6H6E - chains A and F of the 6 polymer chains in the assembly; structure by electron microscopy, 3.95 A resolution.

Chain A:
Name: TcdA1
From: Photorhabdus luminescens
Reference sequence: Q9RN43 (Q9RN43_PHOLU); residue numbers follow UniProt; this construct covers 1-2516
Sequence (2516 residues; row label = number of the first residue in the row):
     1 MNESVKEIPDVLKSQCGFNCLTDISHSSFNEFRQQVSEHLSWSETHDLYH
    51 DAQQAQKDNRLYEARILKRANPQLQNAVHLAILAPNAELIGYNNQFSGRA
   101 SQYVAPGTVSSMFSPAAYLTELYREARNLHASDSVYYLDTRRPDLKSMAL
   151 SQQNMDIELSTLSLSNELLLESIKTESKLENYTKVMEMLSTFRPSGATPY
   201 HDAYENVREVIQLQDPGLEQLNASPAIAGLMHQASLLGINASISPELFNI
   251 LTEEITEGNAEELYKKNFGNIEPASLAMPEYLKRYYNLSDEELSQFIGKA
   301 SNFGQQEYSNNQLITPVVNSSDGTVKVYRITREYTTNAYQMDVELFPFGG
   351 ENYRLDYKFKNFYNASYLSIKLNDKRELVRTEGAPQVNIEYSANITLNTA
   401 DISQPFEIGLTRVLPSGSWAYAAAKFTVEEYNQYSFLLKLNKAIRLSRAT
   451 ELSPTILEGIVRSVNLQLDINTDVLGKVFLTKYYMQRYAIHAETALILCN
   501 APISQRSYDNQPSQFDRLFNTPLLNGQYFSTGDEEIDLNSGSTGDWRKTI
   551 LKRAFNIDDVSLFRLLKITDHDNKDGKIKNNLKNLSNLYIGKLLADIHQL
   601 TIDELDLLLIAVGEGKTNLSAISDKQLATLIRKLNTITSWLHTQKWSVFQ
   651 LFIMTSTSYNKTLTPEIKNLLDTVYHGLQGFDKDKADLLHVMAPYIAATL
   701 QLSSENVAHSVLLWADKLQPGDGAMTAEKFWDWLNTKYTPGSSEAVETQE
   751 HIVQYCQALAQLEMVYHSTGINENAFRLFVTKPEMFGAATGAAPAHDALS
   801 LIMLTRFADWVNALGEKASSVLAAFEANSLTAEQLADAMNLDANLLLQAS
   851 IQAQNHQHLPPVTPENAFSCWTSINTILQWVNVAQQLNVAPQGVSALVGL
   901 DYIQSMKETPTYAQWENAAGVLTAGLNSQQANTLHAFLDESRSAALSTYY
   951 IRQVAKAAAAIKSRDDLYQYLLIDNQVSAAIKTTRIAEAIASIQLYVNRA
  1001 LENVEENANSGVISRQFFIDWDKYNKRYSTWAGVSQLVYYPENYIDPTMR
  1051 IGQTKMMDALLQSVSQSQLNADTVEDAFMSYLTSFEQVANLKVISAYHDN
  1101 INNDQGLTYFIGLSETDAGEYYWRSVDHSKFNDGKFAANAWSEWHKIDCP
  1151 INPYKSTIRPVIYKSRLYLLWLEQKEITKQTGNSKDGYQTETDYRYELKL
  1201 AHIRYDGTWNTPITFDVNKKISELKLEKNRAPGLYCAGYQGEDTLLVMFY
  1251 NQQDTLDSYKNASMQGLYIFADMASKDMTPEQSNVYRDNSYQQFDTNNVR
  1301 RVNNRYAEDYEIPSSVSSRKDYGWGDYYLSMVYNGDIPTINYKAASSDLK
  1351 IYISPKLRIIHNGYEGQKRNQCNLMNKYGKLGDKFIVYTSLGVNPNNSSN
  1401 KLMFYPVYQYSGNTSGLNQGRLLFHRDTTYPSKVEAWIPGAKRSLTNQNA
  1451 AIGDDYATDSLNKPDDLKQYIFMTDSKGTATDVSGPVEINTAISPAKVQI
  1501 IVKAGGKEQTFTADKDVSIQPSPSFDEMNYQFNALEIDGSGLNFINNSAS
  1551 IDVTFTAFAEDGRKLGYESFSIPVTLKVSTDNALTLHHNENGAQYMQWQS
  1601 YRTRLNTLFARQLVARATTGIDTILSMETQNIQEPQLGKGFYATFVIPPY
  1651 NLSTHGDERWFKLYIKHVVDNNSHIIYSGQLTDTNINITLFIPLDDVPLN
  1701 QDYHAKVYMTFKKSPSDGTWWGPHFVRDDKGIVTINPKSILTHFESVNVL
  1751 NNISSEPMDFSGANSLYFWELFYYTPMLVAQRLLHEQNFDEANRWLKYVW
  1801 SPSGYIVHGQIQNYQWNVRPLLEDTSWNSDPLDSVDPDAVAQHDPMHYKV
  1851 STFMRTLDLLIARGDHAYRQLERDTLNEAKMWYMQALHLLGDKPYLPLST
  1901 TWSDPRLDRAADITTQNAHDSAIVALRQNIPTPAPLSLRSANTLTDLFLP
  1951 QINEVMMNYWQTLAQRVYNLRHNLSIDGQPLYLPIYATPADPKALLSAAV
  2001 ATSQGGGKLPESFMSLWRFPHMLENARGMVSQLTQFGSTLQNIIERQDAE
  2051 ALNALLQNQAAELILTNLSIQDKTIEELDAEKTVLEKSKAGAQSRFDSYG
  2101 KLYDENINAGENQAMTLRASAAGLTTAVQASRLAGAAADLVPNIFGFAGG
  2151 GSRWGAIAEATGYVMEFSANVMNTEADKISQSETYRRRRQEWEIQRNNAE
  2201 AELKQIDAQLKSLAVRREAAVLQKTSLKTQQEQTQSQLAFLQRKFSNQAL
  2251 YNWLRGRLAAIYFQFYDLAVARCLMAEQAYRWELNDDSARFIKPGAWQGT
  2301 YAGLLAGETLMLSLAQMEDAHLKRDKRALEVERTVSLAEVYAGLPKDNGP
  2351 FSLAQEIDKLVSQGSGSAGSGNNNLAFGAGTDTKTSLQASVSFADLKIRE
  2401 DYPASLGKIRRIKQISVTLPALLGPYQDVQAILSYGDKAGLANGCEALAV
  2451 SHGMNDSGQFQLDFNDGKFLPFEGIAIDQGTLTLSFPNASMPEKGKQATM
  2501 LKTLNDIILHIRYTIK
Not modelled in the structure: 1-69, 1180-1189, 1923-1942

Chain F:
Name: TcdB2, TccC3
From: Photorhabdus luminescens
Reference sequence: chimeric construct of Q8GF99, Q8GF97: residues 1-1479 from Q8GF99 (Q8GF99_PHOLU) positions 1-1474 (offset varies); residues 1480-2439 from Q8GF97 positions 1-960 (UniProt number = residue number - 1479)
Sequence (2434 residues; row label = number of the first residue in the row; note: 5 numbers in that range are skipped by the numbering (no residue carries them; nothing is unmodelled there)):
     1 MQNSQDFSITELSLPKGGGAITGMGEALTPTGPDGMAALSLPLPISAGRG
    51 YAPAFTLNYNSGAGNSPFGLGWDCNVMTIRRRTHFGVPHYDETDTFLGPE
   101 GEVLVVADQPRDESTLQGINLGATFTVTGYRSRLESHFSRLEYWQPKTTG
   151 KTDFWLIYSPDGQVHLLGKSPQARISNPSQTTQTAQWLLEASVSSRGEQI
   201 YYQYRAEDDTGCEADEITHHLQATAQRYLHIVYYGNRTASETLPGLDGSA
   251 PSQADWLFYLVFDYGERSNNLKTPPAFSTTGSWLCRQDRFSRYEYGFEIR
   301 TRRLCRQVLMYHHLQALDSKITEHNGPTLVSRLILNYDESAIASTLVFVR
   351 RVGHEQDGNVVTLPPLELAYQDFSPRHHAHWQPMDVLANFNAIQRWQLVD
   401 LKGEGLPGLLYQDKGAWWYRSAQRLGEIGSDAVTWEKMQPLSVIPSLQSN
   451 ASLVDINGDGQLDWVITGPGLRGYHSQRPDGSWTRFTPLNALPVEYTHPR
   501 AQLADLMGAGLSDLVLIGPKSVRLYANTRDGFAKGKDVVQSGDITLPVPG
   551 ADPRKLVAFSDVLGSGQAHLVEVSATKVTCWPNLGRGRFGQPITLPGFSQ
   601 PATEFNPAQVYLADLDGSGPTDLIYVHTNRLDIFLNKSGNGFAEPVTLRF
   651 PEGLRFDHTCQLQMADVQGLGVASLILSVPHMSPHHWRCDLTNMKPWLLN
   701 EMNNNMGVHHTLRYRSSSQFWLDEKAAALTTGQTPVCYLPFPIHTLWQTE
   751 TEDEISGNKLVTTLRYARGAWDGREREFRGFGYVEQTDSHQLAQGNAPER
   801 TPPALTKNWYATGLPVIDNALSTEYWRDDQAFAGFSPRFTTWQDNKDVPL
   851 TPEDDNSRYWFNRALKGQLLRSELYGLDDSTNKHVPYTVTEFRSQVRRLQ
   901 HTDSRYPVLWSSVVESRNYHYERIASDPQCSQNITLSSDRFGQPLKQLSV
   951 QYPRRQQPAINLYPDTLPDKLLANSYDDQQRQLRLTYQQSSWHHLTNNTV
  1001 RVLGLPDSTRSDIFTYGAENVPAGGLNLELLSDKNSLIADDKPREYLGQQ
  1051 KTAYTDGQNTTPLQTPTRQALIAFTETTVFNQSTLSAFNGSIPSDKLSTT
  1101 LEQAGYQQTNYLFPRTGEDKVWVAHHGYTDYGTAAQFWRPQKQSNTQLTG
  1151 KITLIWDANYCVVVQTRDAAGLTTSAKYDWRFLTPVQLTDINDNQHLITL
  1201 DALGRPITLRFWGTENGKMTGYSSPEKASFSPPSDVNAAIELKKPLPVAQ
  1251 CQVYAPESWMPVLSQKTFNRLAEQDWQKLYNARIITEDGRICTLAYRRWV
  1301 QSQKAIPQLISLLNNGPRLPPHSLTLTTDRYDHDPEQQIRQQVVFSDGFG
  1351 RLLQAAARHEAGMARQRNEDGSLIINVQHTENRWAVTGRTEYDNKGQPIR
  1401 TYQPYFLNDWRYVSNDSARQEKEAYADTHVYDPIGREIKVITAKGWFRRT
  1451 LFTPWFTVNEDENDTAAEVK
  1476 KVKMMKNIDPKLYQKTPTVSVYDNRGLIIRNIDFHRTTANGDPDTRITRH
  1526 QYDIHGHLNQSIDPRLYEAKQTNNTIKPNFLWQYDLTGNPLCTESIDAGR
  1576 TVTLNDIEGRPLLTVTATGVIQTRQYETSSLPGRLLSVAEQTPEEKTSRI
  1626 TERLIWAGNTEAEKDHNLAGQCVRHYDTAGVTRLESLSLTGTVLSQSSQL
  1676 LIDTQEANWTGDNETVWQNMLADDIYTTLSTFDATGALLTQTDAKGNIQR
  1726 LAYDVAGQLNGSWLTLKGQTEQVIIKSLTYSAAGQKLREEHGNDVITEYS
  1776 YEPETQRLIGIKTRRPSDTKVLQDLRYEYDPVGNVISIRNDAEATRFWHN
  1826 QKVMPENTYTYDSLYQLISATGREMANIGQQSHQFPSPALPSDNNTYTNY
  1876 TRTYTYDRGGNLTKIQHSSPATQNNYTTNITVSNRSNRAVLSTLTEDPAQ
  1926 VDALFDAGGHQNTLISGQNLNWNTRGELQQVTLVKRDKGANDDREWYRYS
  1976 GDGRRMLKINEQQASNNAQTQRVTYLPNLELRLTQNSTATTEDLQVITVG
  2026 EAGRAQVRVLHWESGKPEDIDNNQLRYSYDNLIGSSQLELDSEGQIISEE
  2076 EYYPYGGTALWAARNQTEASYKTIRYSGKERDATGLYYYGYRYYQPWIGR
  2126 WLSSDPAGTIDGLNLYRMVRNNPVTLLDPDGLMPTIAERIAALKKNKVTD
  2176 SAPSPANATNVAINIRPPVAPKPSLPKASTSSQPTTHPIGAANIKPTTSG
  2226 SSIVAPLSPVGNKSTSEISLPESAQSSSSSTTSTNLQKKSFTLYRADNRS
  2276 FEEMQSKFPEGFKAWTPLDTKMARQFASIFIGQKDTSNLPKETVKNISTW
  2326 GAKPKLKDLSNYIKYTKDKSTVWVSTAINTEAGGQSSGAPLHKIDMDLYE
  2376 FAIDGQKLNPLPEGRTKNMVPSLLLDTPQIETSSIIALNHGPVNDAEISF
  2426 LTTIPLKNVKPHKR
Not modelled in the structure: 1476-1481, 2158-2439

Interface between chain A and chain F:
Residue-residue contacts (36):
  D2358(A) - K534(F)  salt bridge
  L2419(A) - V494(F)
  P2420(A) - E495(F)
  P2420(A) - R523(F)
  P2420(A) - Y525(F)
  A2421(A) - P493(F)
  A2421(A) - V494(F)  hydrogen bond (backbone-backbone)
  L2422(A) - A491(F)  hydrophobic
  L2422(A) - L492(F)
  L2422(A) - P493(F)  hydrophobic
  L2422(A) - Y525(F)  hydrophobic
  L2422(A) - F532(F)
  L2422(A) - A533(F)
  L2422(A) - K534(F)
  L2423(A) - R472(F)  hydrogen bond (backbone-side chain)
  L2423(A) - A491(F)
  L2423(A) - L492(F)  hydrogen bond (backbone-backbone)
  L2423(A) - V494(F)  hydrophobic
  G2424(A) - R472(F)  hydrogen bond (backbone-side chain)
  G2424(A) - N490(F)
  P2425(A) - G470(F)
  P2425(A) - R472(F)  hydrogen bond (backbone-side chain)
  P2425(A) - L489(F)
  Y2426(A) - G470(F)
  Y2426(A) - R472(F)
  Q2427(A) - R472(F)  hydrogen bond (backbone-side chain)
  H2452(A) - V494(F)
  G2453(A) - V494(F)
  M2454(A) - V494(F)
  M2454(A) - T497(F)
  M2454(A) - H498(F)
  K2502(A) - K534(F)  hydrogen bond (backbone-side chain)
  T2503(A) - K534(F)
  L2504(A) - K534(F)
  N2505(A) - K534(F)
  N2505(A) - G535(F)  hydrogen bond (side chain-backbone)
Other interface residues (no listed pair), chain A (20 interface residues in all): D2428, D2506, I2508
Other interface residues (no listed pair), chain F (20 interface residues in all): P488, P499, K536

In short:
The chain A/chain F interface involves 20 residues from each chain; the contacts include 8 hydrogen bonds and
1 salt bridge. Among the polar pairs are D2358(A)-K534(F), L2423(A)-R472(F) and G2424(A)-R472(F).
Chain A is TcdA1 and chain F is TcdB2, TccC3, both from Photorhabdus luminescens; the structure, PTC3
holotoxin complex from Photorhabdus luminecens in prepore state (TcdA1, TcdB2, TccC3), was determined by
electron microscopy together with 6H6F and 6H6G from the same study.
